PDB entry 5DWK | X-ray diffraction, 2.60 A resolution | chains A and B of the 3 polymer chains in the assembly

[Chain A]
Name: Diacylglycerol kinase
From: Escherichia coli
Notes: EC 2.7.1.107
UniProtKB: P0ABN1 (KDGL_ECOLI); residues 1-121 here correspond to UniProt positions 2-122 (UniProt number = residue number + 1)
Chain sequence (130 residues; row label = number of the first residue in the row; numbers below 1 keep their minus sign (Gly-8 is residue -8)):
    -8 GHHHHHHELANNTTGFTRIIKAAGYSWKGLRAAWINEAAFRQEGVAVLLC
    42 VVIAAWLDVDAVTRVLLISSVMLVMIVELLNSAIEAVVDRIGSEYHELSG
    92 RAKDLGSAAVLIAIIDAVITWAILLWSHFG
Disordered / not traced: -8 to 24, 120-121
Differences from the reference sequence: expression tag (-8 to 0); engineered mutation Cys41 (Ala42 in P0ABN1), Ala46 (Cys47 in P0ABN1), Val53 (Ile54 in P0ABN1), Leu70 (Ile71 in P0ABN1), Leu96 (Met97 in P0ABN1), Asp107 (Val108 in P0ABN1), Ala113 (Cys114 in P0ABN1)
Curated features (UniProtKB/Swiss-Prot):
  - active site: Glu69 (Proton acceptor)
  - binding site (ATP): Arg9, Tyr16, Glu28, Glu76, Glu85 to His87, Lys94, Asp95
  - binding site (substrate): Arg9, Ala13 to Trp18, Arg22 to Trp25, Ala30 to Glu34, Trp47 to Val50, Arg55, Glu69, Ser98, Trp112, Ile114 to Trp117
  - binding site (a divalent metal cation): Glu28, Glu76
Bound ions: Na+: Asp107 (shared with Ser60(B) of chain B)
Residues lining bound ligands:
  - 7.8 monoacylglycerol (78M; (2S)-2,3-dihydroxypropyl(7Z)-pentadec-7-enoate): Ile44, Trp47, Leu48, Asp49
  - 7.8 monoacylglycerol (2R) (78N; (2R)-2,3-dihydroxypropyl(7Z)-pentadec-7-enoate), molecule 1: Glu34, Ala37, Val38, Cys41, Val62, Val65, Glu69, Ile105, Ala108, Val109, Trp112, Ala113
  - 7.8 monoacylglycerol (2R) (78N), molecule 2: Ala46, Ala52, Arg55
  - 7.8 monoacylglycerol (2R) (78N), molecule 3: Asn72, Ser98, Ala99, Val101, Leu102, Ile105, Ile106, Val109, Ile110
  - 7.8 monoacylglycerol (2R) (78N), molecule 4: Ile103, Ile106, Ile110
  - 7.8 monoacylglycerol (2R) (78N), molecule 5: Val109, Ile110, Ala113, Ile114, Trp117

[Chain B]
Name: Diacylglycerol kinase
From: Escherichia coli
Notes: EC 2.7.1.107
UniProtKB: P0ABN1 (KDGL_ECOLI); the author numbering skips numbers that UniProt does not, so the offset changes along the chain: 1-68 = UniProt 2-69; 72-124 = UniProt 70-122
Chain sequence (130 residues; each row starts with the number of its first residue; note: 3 numbers in that range are skipped by the numbering (no residue carries them; nothing is unmodelled there); numbers below 1 keep their minus sign (Gly-8 is residue -8)):
    -8 GHHHHHHELANNTTGFTRIIKAAGYSWKGLRAAWINEAAFRQEGVAVLLC
    42 VVIAAWLDVDAVTRVLLISSVMLVMIV
    72 ELLNSAIEAVVDRIGSEYHELSGRAKDLGSAAVLIAIIDAVITWAILLWS
   122 HFG
Disordered / not traced: -8 to 6, 87-89, 124
Differences from the reference sequence: expression tag (-8 to 0); engineered mutation Cys41 (Ala42 in P0ABN1), Ala46 (Cys47 in P0ABN1), Val53 (Ile54 in P0ABN1), Leu73 (Ile71 in P0ABN1), Leu99 (Met97 in P0ABN1), Asp110 (Val108 in P0ABN1), Ala116 (Cys114 in P0ABN1)
Curated features (UniProtKB/Swiss-Prot):
  - active site: Glu72 (Proton acceptor)
  - binding site (ATP): Arg9, Tyr16, Glu28, Glu79, Glu88 to His90, Lys97, Asp98
  - binding site (substrate): Arg9, Ala13 to Trp18, Arg22 to Trp25, Ala30 to Glu34, Trp47 to Val50, Arg55, Glu72, Ser101, Trp115, Ile117 to Trp120
  - binding site (a divalent metal cation): Glu28, Glu79
Bound ions: Na+: Ser60 (shared with Asp107(A) of chain A)
Residues lining bound ligands:
  - 7.8 monoacylglycerol (78M; (2S)-2,3-dihydroxypropyl(7Z)-pentadec-7-enoate): Ala37, Leu40, Cys41, Ile44, Leu48, Trp115, Leu119, Phe123
  - 7.8 monoacylglycerol (2R) (78N; (2R)-2,3-dihydroxypropyl(7Z)-pentadec-7-enoate), molecule 1: Ile10, Ala13, Ala14, Ser17
  - 7.8 monoacylglycerol (2R) (78N), molecule 2: Trp18, Leu21, Arg22, Trp25, Ile26, Phe31, Gly35, Val38, Leu39, Met63, Met66
  - 7.8 monoacylglycerol (2R) (78N), molecule 3: Leu39, Val42, Val43, Ala46, Arg55
  - 7.8 monoacylglycerol (2R) (78N), molecule 4: Val50, Asp51, Ala52, Arg55

[Interface between chain A and chain B]
Pairs across the interface - 53 pairs, chain A then chain B:
  Val53(A) - Val53(B)  hydrophobic
  Thr54(A) - Val53(B)
  Leu57(A) - Val53(B)
  Leu57(A) - Leu57(B)  hydrophobic
  Leu64(A) - Ile67(B)  hydrophobic
  Val68(A) - Ile67(B)  hydrophobic
  Leu71(A) - Leu74(B)  hydrophobic
  Ile75(A) - Leu74(B)
  Ile75(A) - Ala77(B)  hydrophobic
  Ile75(A) - Val81(B)  hydrophobic
  Val78(A) - Val81(B)  hydrophobic
  Val79(A) - Val81(B)  hydrophobic
  Ile82(A) - Arg84(B)
  Ile82(A) - Ile85(B)  hydrophobic
  His87(A) - Arg84(B)
  Leu89(A) - Ala80(B)
  Leu89(A) - Asp83(B)
  Leu89(A) - Arg84(B)
  Ser90(A) - Arg84(B)  hydrogen bond
  Arg92(A) - Asn27(B)
  Ala93(A) - Ala77(B)
  Ala93(A) - Ala80(B)  hydrophobic
  Ala93(A) - Val81(B)  hydrophobic
  Asp95(A) - Tyr16(B)
  Asp95(A) - Lys19(B)
  Asp95(A) - Gly20(B)
  Leu96(A) - Gly20(B)
  Leu96(A) - Leu73(B)
  Leu96(A) - Ser76(B)
  Leu96(A) - Ala77(B)  hydrophobic
  Ser98(A) - Tyr16(B)
  Ser98(A) - Ser17(B)  hydrogen bond (backbone-side chain)
  Ala99(A) - Ser17(B)
  Ala99(A) - Leu21(B)  hydrophobic
  Ala99(A) - Leu73(B)
  Ala100(A) - Ile67(B)
  Ala100(A) - Leu73(B)
  Ala100(A) - Leu74(B)  hydrophobic
  Leu102(A) - Ser17(B)
  Ile103(A) - Met63(B)
  Ile103(A) - Ile67(B)  hydrophobic
  Ala104(A) - Ile67(B)  hydrophobic
  Asp107(A) - Ser60(B)  hydrogen bond
  Asp107(A) - Met63(B)
  Ile110(A) - Met63(B)  hydrophobic
  Thr111(A) - Val56(B)
  Thr111(A) - Ser60(B)
  Ile114(A) - Ala52(B)
  Ile114(A) - Val56(B)  hydrophobic
  Ile114(A) - Ile59(B)  hydrophobic
  Leu115(A) - Ala52(B)  hydrophobic
  Leu115(A) - Val53(B)
  Leu115(A) - Val56(B)  hydrophobic
Also at the interface, not in a pair above, chain A (31 interface residues in all): Asn72, Glu85, Gly97
Also at the interface, not in a pair above, chain B (30 interface residues in all): Ala13, Ala23, Ala24, Arg55, Leu64, Met66, Ile78

[Overview]
Chain A and chain B form an interface of 31 and 30 residues respectively; the contacts include 3 hydrogen
bonds. Polar pairs include Ser90(A)-Arg84(B), Ser98(A)-Ser17(B) and Asp107(A)-Ser60(B). 3 7.8 monoacylglycerol
(2R) molecules are bound between chain A and chain B.
Both chains are Diacylglycerol kinase (Escherichia coli). Entry 5DWK (Diacylglycerol Kinase solved by multi
crystal multi orientation native SAD) was determined by X-ray diffraction.
